PDB entry 7CH8 | electron microscopy, 3.90 A resolution | chains I and L of the 12 polymer chains in the assembly

== Chain I ==
Name: Probable ATP-binding component of ABC transporter
Source organism: Pseudomonas aeruginosa (strain ATCC 15692 / DSM 22644 / CIP 104116 / JCM 14847 / LMG 12228 / 1C / PRS 101 / PAO1)
UniProtKB: Q9HVW1 (Q9HVW1_PSEAE); residue numbers follow UniProt; this construct covers 1-269
Sequence (269 residues; numbered 1 to 269; the number before each row is that of its first residue):
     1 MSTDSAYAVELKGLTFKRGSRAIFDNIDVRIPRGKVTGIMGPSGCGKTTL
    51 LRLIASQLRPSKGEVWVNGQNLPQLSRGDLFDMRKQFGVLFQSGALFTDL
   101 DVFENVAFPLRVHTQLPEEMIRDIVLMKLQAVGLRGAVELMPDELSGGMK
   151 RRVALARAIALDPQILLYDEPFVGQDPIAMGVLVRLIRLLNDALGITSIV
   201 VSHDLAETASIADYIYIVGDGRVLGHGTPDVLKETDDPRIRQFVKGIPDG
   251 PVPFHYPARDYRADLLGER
Disordered / not traced: 1-5, 42, 171, 176, 268-269
Bound ions: Mg2+: T48 (together with ADP metavanadate)
Ligand contacts: ADP metavanadate (AD9): R18, R21, I23, S43, G44, G46, K47, T48, T49, R52, H203

== Chain L ==
Name: STAS domain-containing protein
Source organism: Pseudomonas aeruginosa (strain ATCC 15692 / DSM 22644 / CIP 104116 / JCM 14847 / LMG 12228 / 1C / PRS 101 / PAO1)
UniProtKB: Q9HVW5 (Q9HVW5_PSEAE); residues 1-102 here = UniProt positions 1-102
Sequence (102 residues; row label = number of the first residue in the row):
     1 MSQASLREGAAGELQLAGVLDYSSGPALREQGGRLIRASQAAELVVDCSA
    51 VERSSSVGISLLLAFIRDARKAGKVLSVRALPDDMREIAKVSSLLEILPL
   101 QE
Disordered / not traced: 1-2, 100-102

== Chain I / chain L interface ==
Residue-residue contacts (8):
  Y261(I) - I97(L)
  R262(I) - I97(L)  hydrogen bond (side chain-backbone)
  L265(I) - L63(L)
  L265(I) - R67(L)  hydrogen bond (backbone-side chain)
  L265(I) - L94(L)  hydrophobic
  L266(I) - I66(L)  hydrophobic
  L266(I) - R67(L)
  L266(I) - I97(L)  hydrophobic
Interface residues without a listed pair, chain L (7 interface residues in all): S93, E96

== Overview ==
Chain I and chain L form an interface of 4 and 7 residues respectively; the contacts include 2 hydrogen bonds.
Polar pairs include R262(I)-I97(L) and L265(I)-R67(L). Ligands of chain I: ADP metavanadate.
Here chain I is Probable ATP-binding component of ABC transporter and chain L is STAS domain-containing
protein, both from Pseudomonas aeruginosa (strain ATCC 15692 / DSM 22644 / CIP 104116 / JCM 14847 / LMG 12228
/ 1C / PRS 101 / PAO1). Entry 7CH8 (Cryo-EM structure of P.aeruginosa MlaFEBD with ADP-V) was determined by
electron microscopy (same publication as 7CH9, 7CH6, 7CH7 and 7CHA).
